4JBQ - chain A; structure by X-ray diffraction, 2.30 A resolution.

== Chain A ==
Molecule: Aurora Kinase A
Source organism: Homo sapiens
Notes: EC 2.7.11.1; fragment: Catalytic domain
UniProtKB: O14965 (AURKA_HUMAN); numbering as in UniProt (aligned over 123-401)
Amino-acid sequence (279 residues; row label = number of the first residue in the row):
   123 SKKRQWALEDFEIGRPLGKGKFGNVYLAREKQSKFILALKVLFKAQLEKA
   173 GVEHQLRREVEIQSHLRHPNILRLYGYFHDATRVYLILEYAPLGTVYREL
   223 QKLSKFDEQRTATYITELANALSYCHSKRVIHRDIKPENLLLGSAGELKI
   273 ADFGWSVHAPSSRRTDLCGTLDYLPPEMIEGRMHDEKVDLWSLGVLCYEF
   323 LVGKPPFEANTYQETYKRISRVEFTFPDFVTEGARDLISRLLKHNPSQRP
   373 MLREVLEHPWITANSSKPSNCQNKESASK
Disordered / not traced: 123-125, 281-289, 392-401
Construct notes: engineered mutation Asp-288 (Thr in O14965)
Small-molecule neighbours: VX6 (cyclopropanecarboxylic acid {4-[4-(4-methyl-piperazin-1-yl)-6-(5-methyl-2H-pyrazol-3-ylamino)-pyrimidin-2-ylsulfanyl]-phenyl}-amide): Arg-137, Leu-139, Gly-140, Val-147, Ala-160, Lys-162, Leu-194, Leu-210, Glu-211, Tyr-212, Ala-213, Pro-214, Leu-215, Gly-216, Thr-217, Arg-220, Glu-260, Leu-263, Ala-273, Asp-274, Phe-275
What the authors report for this chain:
  - binding site for VX6: Glu-211, Ala-213, Phe-275
  - conformationally variable residues (loop rearrangement): Phe-275

== Overview ==
Ligands of chain A: compound VX6. The paper reports a binding site for VX6 at Glu-211, Ala-213 and Phe-275;
conformational variability at Phe-275.
Chain A is Aurora Kinase A (Homo sapiens); the structure, Novel Aurora kinase inhibitors reveal mechanisms of
HURP in nucleation of centrosomal and kinetochore microtubules, was determined by X-ray diffraction together
with 4JBO and 4JBP from the same study.
